Entry 5GOP (X-ray diffraction, 2.35 A resolution); this record covers chains B and C of the 3 polymer chains in the assembly.

[Chain B (and C)]
Protein: Alkaline Invertase
From: Nostoc sp. PCC 7120
Notes: EC 3.2.1.26; chain C of this document is another copy of the same molecule, construct and numbering; everything in this record applies to it too
UniProt: Q8YWS9 (Q8YWS9_NOSS1); numbering as in UniProt (aligned over 9-460)
Chain sequence (461 residues; numbered 0 to 460; the number before each row is that of its first residue; numbering starts at 0):
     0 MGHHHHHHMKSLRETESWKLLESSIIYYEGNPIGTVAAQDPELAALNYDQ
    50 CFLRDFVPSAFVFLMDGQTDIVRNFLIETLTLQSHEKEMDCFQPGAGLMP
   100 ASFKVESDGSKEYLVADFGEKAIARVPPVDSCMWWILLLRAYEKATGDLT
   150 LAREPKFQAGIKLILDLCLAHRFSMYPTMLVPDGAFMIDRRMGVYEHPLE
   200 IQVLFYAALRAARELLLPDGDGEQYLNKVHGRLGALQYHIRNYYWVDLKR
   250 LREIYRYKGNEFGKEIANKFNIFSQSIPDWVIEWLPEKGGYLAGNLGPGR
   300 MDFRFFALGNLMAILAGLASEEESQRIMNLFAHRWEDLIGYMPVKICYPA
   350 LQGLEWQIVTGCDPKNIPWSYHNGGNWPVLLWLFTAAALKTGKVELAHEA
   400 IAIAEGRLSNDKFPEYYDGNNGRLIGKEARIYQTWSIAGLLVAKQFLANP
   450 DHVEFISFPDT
Unresolved in the structure: 0-13, 257-265, 460 (chain C: 0-12, 42-48, 106-110, 459-460)
Modified / non-standard residues: Mse-0, Mse-8 (selenomethionine); Mse-64, Mse-88, Mse-98, Mse-132, Mse-174, Mse-178, Mse-186, Mse-191, Mse-300, Mse-311, Mse-327, Mse-341 (selenomethionine; parent Met)
Construct notes: expression tag (0-8)
Ligand contacts: beta-D-fructofuranose (FRU): Leu-45, Asn-46, Tyr-47, Ala-121, Ile-122, Val-125, Asp-188, Arg-189, Lys-364, Tyr-370, His-371
What the authors report for this chain:
  - binding site for alpha-D-glucopyranose: Phe-51, Arg-53, Asp-54, Mse-186, Asp-188, His-371, Gln-432, Trp-434
  - binding site for beta-D-fructofuranose: Asn-46, Ile-122, Asp-188, Arg-189, Tyr-370
  - catalytic residues: Asp-54, Asp-188, Glu-414
  - conformationally variable residues (order/disorder transition): Leu-42 to Asp-48

[How chain B and chain C interact]
Contacting residue pairs (123):
  Leu-45(B) / Phe-261(C)  hydrophobic
  Asn-46(B) / Phe-261(C)
  Gln-49(B) / Phe-261(C)
  Glu-87(B) / Lys-263(C)  hydrogen bond (backbone-side chain)
  Mse-88(B) / Mse-174(C)
  Asp-89(B) / Ala-234(C)
  Asp-89(B) / Tyr-237(C)
  Asp-89(B) / Tyr-242(C)  hydrogen bond
  Phe-91(B) / Ser-173(C)
  Phe-91(B) / Mse-174(C)
  Phe-91(B) / Tyr-175(C)
  Phe-91(B) / Pro-176(C)  hydrophobic
  Phe-91(B) / Arg-231(C)
  Pro-93(B) / Arg-171(C)
  Pro-93(B) / Ser-173(C)
  Pro-93(B) / Mse-174(C)
  Gly-94(B) / His-170(C)
  Gly-94(B) / Arg-171(C)  hydrogen bond (backbone-backbone)
  Leu-97(B) / Phe-172(C)
  Asp-116(B) / Phe-261(C)
  Phe-117(B) / Mse-174(C)
  Gly-118(B) / Mse-174(C)
  Glu-119(B) / Mse-174(C)
  Glu-119(B) / Lys-263(C)
  Lys-120(B) / Phe-261(C)
  Lys-120(B) / Gly-262(C)  hydrogen bond (backbone-backbone)
  Lys-120(B) / Lys-263(C)
  Ala-121(B) / Phe-261(C)  hydrophobic
  Ile-122(B) / Glu-260(C)
  Ile-122(B) / Asn-270(C)
  Ala-123(B) / Tyr-175(C)  hydrogen bond (backbone-side chain)
  Ala-123(B) / Lys-268(C)  hydrogen bond (backbone-backbone)
  Ala-123(B) / Phe-269(C)
  Ala-123(B) / Asn-270(C)
  Ala-123(B) / Pro-297(C)
  Ala-123(B) / Gly-298(C)
  Arg-124(B) / Tyr-175(C)
  Arg-124(B) / Gly-262(C)  hydrogen bond (side chain-backbone)
  Arg-124(B) / Lys-263(C)  hydrogen bond (side chain-backbone)
  Arg-124(B) / Ile-265(C)
  Arg-124(B) / Lys-268(C)  hydrogen bond (backbone-backbone)
  Val-125(B) / Pro-297(C)  hydrophobic
  Pro-126(B) / Phe-172(C)
  Pro-126(B) / Ser-173(C)
  Val-128(B) / Phe-172(C)  hydrophobic
  Leu-166(B) / His-170(C)
  Leu-166(B) / Arg-171(C)
  Leu-166(B) / Phe-172(C)  hydrophobic
  His-170(B) / Gly-94(C)
  His-170(B) / Leu-166(C)
  His-170(B) / Ala-169(C)
  Arg-171(B) / Gly-94(C)
  Arg-171(B) / Leu-166(C)
  Arg-171(B) / His-170(C)  hydrogen bond (side chain-backbone)
  Phe-172(B) / Leu-97(C)  hydrophobic
  Phe-172(B) / Pro-126(C)
  Phe-172(B) / Val-128(C)  hydrophobic
  Phe-172(B) / Cys-131(C)  hydrophobic
  Phe-172(B) / Leu-166(C)  hydrophobic
  Phe-172(B) / Cys-167(C)
  Phe-172(B) / Mse-178(C)  hydrophobic
  Ser-173(B) / Pro-93(C)
  Mse-174(B) / Mse-88(C)
  Mse-174(B) / Phe-91(C)
  Mse-174(B) / Pro-93(C)  hydrophobic
  Mse-174(B) / Leu-97(C)
  Mse-174(B) / Phe-117(C)
  Tyr-175(B) / Mse-88(C)  hydrophobic
  Tyr-175(B) / Phe-91(C)
  Tyr-175(B) / Arg-124(C)
  Pro-176(B) / Phe-91(C)
  Mse-178(B) / Phe-172(C)
  Leu-179(B) / Leu-179(C)
  Leu-179(B) / Val-180(C)
  Leu-179(B) / Pro-181(C)
  Val-180(B) / Leu-179(C)  hydrophobic
  Pro-181(B) / Arg-171(C)
  Pro-181(B) / Leu-179(C)
  Pro-181(B) / Glu-195(C)
  Asp-182(B) / Glu-195(C)  hydrogen bond (backbone-side chain)
  Asp-182(B) / Pro-297(C)
  Arg-189(B) / Asn-259(C)  hydrogen bond
  Arg-189(B) / Asn-270(C)
  Arg-189(B) / Phe-272(C)
  Arg-190(B) / Pro-297(C)
  Arg-190(B) / Gly-298(C)  hydrogen bond (side chain-backbone)
  Arg-190(B) / Arg-299(C)
  Tyr-194(B) / Tyr-194(C)  hydrophobic
  Glu-195(B) / Pro-181(C)
  Glu-195(B) / Asp-182(C)  hydrogen bond (side chain-backbone)
  Arg-231(B) / Phe-91(C)
  Ala-234(B) / Phe-91(C)  hydrophobic
  Tyr-237(B) / Asp-89(C)
  Tyr-242(B) / Asp-89(C)  hydrogen bond
  Lys-268(B) / Ala-123(C)  hydrogen bond (backbone-backbone)
  Lys-268(B) / Arg-124(C)  hydrogen bond (backbone-backbone)
  Phe-269(B) / Mse-88(C)  hydrophobic
  Phe-269(B) / Ala-123(C)
  Asn-270(B) / Ile-122(C)
  Asn-270(B) / Ala-123(C)
  Asn-270(B) / Arg-189(C)
  Phe-272(B) / Arg-189(C)
  Phe-272(B) / Gly-360(C)
  Phe-272(B) / Asp-362(C)
  Phe-272(B) / Pro-363(C)
  Ser-275(B) / Gly-360(C)
  Pro-297(B) / Ala-123(C)
  Pro-297(B) / Val-125(C)  hydrophobic
  Pro-297(B) / Asp-182(C)
  Pro-297(B) / Arg-190(C)
  Gly-298(B) / Ala-123(C)
  Gly-298(B) / Arg-190(C)  hydrogen bond (backbone-side chain)
  Arg-299(B) / Arg-190(C)
  Leu-353(B) / Leu-353(C)  hydrophobic
  Glu-354(B) / Ile-357(C)
  Ile-357(B) / Glu-354(C)
  Ile-357(B) / Ile-357(C)  hydrophobic
  Gly-360(B) / Phe-272(C)
  Gly-360(B) / Ser-275(C)
  Cys-361(B) / Gln-274(C)
  Cys-361(B) / Ser-275(C)
  Asp-362(B) / Phe-272(C)
  Pro-363(B) / Phe-272(C)
Interface residues without a listed pair, chain B (64 interface residues in all): Lys-86, Cys-90, Cys-131, Cys-167, Val-358, Thr-359
Interface residues without a listed pair, chain C (66 interface residues in all): Lys-86, Glu-87, Cys-90, Ala-121, Asp-165, Gly-230, Val-358, Cys-361

[Overview]
The interface between chain B and chain C involves 64 residues on one side and 66 on the other, with 18
hydrogen bonds. Polar pairs include Glu-87(B)/Lys-263(C), Asp-89(B)/Tyr-242(C) and Ala-123(B)/Tyr-175(C).
Bound to chain B: beta-D-fructofuranose. From the paper: catalytic residues Asp-54(B), Asp-188(B) and
Glu-414(B); a binding site for alpha-D-glucopyranose at Phe-51(B), Arg-53(B) and Asp-54(B) among others.
Chain B and chain C are both Alkaline Invertase (Nostoc sp. PCC 7120); the structure, Crystal structure of
alkaline invertase InvA from Anabaena sp. PCC 7120 complexed with sucrose, was determined by X-ray diffraction
(same publication as 5GOO and 5GOQ).
